Entry 4YMW (X-ray diffraction, 2.80 A resolution); this record covers chains J and A of the 4 polymer chains in the assembly.

== Chain J (and A) ==
Protein: ABC-type polar amino acid transport system, ATPase component
Source organism: Caldanaerobacter subterraneus subsp. tengcongensis MB4
Notes: chain A of this document is another copy of the same molecule, construct and numbering; everything in this record applies to it too
Reference sequence: Q8RCC2 (Q8RCC2_CALS4); residues 1-240 here = UniProt positions 1-240
Sequence (240 residues; numbered 1 to 240; the number before each row is that of its first residue):
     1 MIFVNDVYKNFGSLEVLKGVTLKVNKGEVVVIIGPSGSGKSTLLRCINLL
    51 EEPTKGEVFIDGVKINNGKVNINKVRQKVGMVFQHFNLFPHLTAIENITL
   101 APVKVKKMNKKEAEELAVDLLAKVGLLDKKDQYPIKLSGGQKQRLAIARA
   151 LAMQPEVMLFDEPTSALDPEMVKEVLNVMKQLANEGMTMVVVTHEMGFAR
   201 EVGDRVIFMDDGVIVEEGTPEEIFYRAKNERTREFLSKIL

== Interface between chain J and chain A ==
Residue-residue contacts (18):
  P35(J) - E170(A)
  S36(J) - D168(A)
  S36(J) - E170(A)  hydrogen bond (backbone-side chain)
  D168(J) - S36(A)
  P169(J) - H194(A)
  E170(J) - P35(A)
  E170(J) - S36(A)  hydrogen bond (side chain-backbone)
  E170(J) - F235(A)
  E170(J) - K238(A)
  E170(J) - I239(A)
  K173(J) - S237(A)
  K173(J) - K238(A)
  K173(J) - L240(A)
  H194(J) - P169(A)
  S237(J) - K173(A)
  K238(J) - E170(A)
  K238(J) - K173(A)
  I239(J) - E170(A)
Also at the interface, not in a pair above, chain J (11 interface residues in all): F235
Also at the interface, not in a pair above, chain A (13 interface residues in all): G34

== Summary ==
11 residues of chain J face 13 of chain A across their interface, with 2 hydrogen bonds. Its one
hydrogen-bonded contact is S36(J)-E170(A).
Both chains are ABC-type polar amino acid transport system, ATPase component (Caldanaerobacter subterraneus
subsp. tengcongensis MB4). Entry 4YMW (Crystal structure of an amino acid ABC transporter with histidines) was
determined by X-ray diffraction together with 4YMS, 4YMT, 4YMU, 4YMV and 4YMX from the same study.
